Entry 5D0T (X-ray diffraction, 2.60 A resolution); this record covers chains J and X of the 28 polymer chains in the assembly.

Chain J (and X):
Molecule: Proteasome subunit beta type-4
From: Saccharomyces cerevisiae (strain ATCC 204508 / S288c)
Notes: EC 3.4.25.1; chain X of this document is another copy of the same molecule, construct and numbering; everything in this record applies to it too
UniProtKB: P22141 (PSB4_YEAST); residue numbers follow UniProt; this construct covers 1-198
Sequence (198 residues; numbered 1 to 198; the number before each row is that of its first residue):
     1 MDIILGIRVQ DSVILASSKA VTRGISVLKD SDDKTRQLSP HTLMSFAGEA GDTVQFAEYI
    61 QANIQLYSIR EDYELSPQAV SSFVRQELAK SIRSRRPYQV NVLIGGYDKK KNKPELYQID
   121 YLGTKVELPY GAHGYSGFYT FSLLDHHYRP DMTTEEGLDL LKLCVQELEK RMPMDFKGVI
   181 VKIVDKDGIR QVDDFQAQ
Disordered / not traced: 196-198
Curated features (UniProtKB/Swiss-Prot):
  - modified residue: Met1 (N-acetylmethionine), Ser76 (Phosphoserine)

Interface between chain J and chain X:
Contacting residue pairs - 41 pairs, chain J then chain X:
  Thr22(J) - Pro173(X)
  Gly24(J) - Pro173(X)
  Ile25(J) - Tyr135(X)  hydrophobic
  Ile25(J) - Tyr139(X)  hydrogen bond (backbone-side chain)
  Ile25(J) - Arg171(X)
  Ile25(J) - Pro173(X)
  Ser26(J) - Tyr139(X)  hydrogen bond
  Ser26(J) - Arg171(X)
  Val27(J) - Lys170(X)
  Val27(J) - Arg171(X)  hydrogen bond (backbone-side chain)
  Val27(J) - Met172(X)
  Leu28(J) - Arg171(X)
  Asp30(J) - Lys170(X)  salt bridge
  Tyr135(J) - Ile25(X)  hydrophobic
  Tyr139(J) - Ile25(X)  hydrogen bond (side chain-backbone)
  Tyr139(J) - Ser26(X)  hydrogen bond
  Glu169(J) - Asp175(X)
  Glu169(J) - Lys177(X)  hydrogen bond (backbone-side chain)
  Lys170(J) - Val27(X)
  Lys170(J) - Asp30(X)  salt bridge
  Lys170(J) - Lys177(X)  hydrogen bond (backbone-side chain)
  Arg171(J) - Ile25(X)
  Arg171(J) - Ser26(X)
  Arg171(J) - Val27(X)  hydrogen bond (side chain-backbone)
  Arg171(J) - Leu28(X)
  Met172(J) - Val27(X)
  Pro173(J) - Thr22(X)
  Pro173(J) - Gly24(X)
  Pro173(J) - Ile25(X)
  Pro173(J) - Val27(X)  hydrophobic
  Pro173(J) - Met174(X)
  Pro173(J) - Asp175(X)  hydrogen bond (backbone-backbone)
  Met174(J) - Pro173(X)
  Met174(J) - Met174(X)  hydrophobic
  Met174(J) - Asp175(X)
  Asp175(J) - Glu169(X)
  Asp175(J) - Pro173(X)  hydrogen bond (backbone-backbone)
  Asp175(J) - Met174(X)
  Asp175(J) - Asp175(X)
  Lys177(J) - Glu169(X)  hydrogen bond (side chain-backbone)
  Lys177(J) - Lys170(X)  hydrogen bond (side chain-backbone)

In short:
Chain J and chain X each contribute 17 residues to their interface; the contacts include 12 hydrogen bonds and
2 salt bridges. Polar pairs include Asp30(J)-Lys170(X), Ile25(J)-Tyr139(X) and Ser26(J)-Tyr139(X).
Both chains are Proteasome subunit beta type-4 (Saccharomyces cerevisiae (strain ATCC 204508 / S288c)). Entry
5D0T (Yeast 20S proteasome beta5-D166N mutant in complex with MG132) was determined by X-ray diffraction
together with 5CZ4, 5CZ5, 5CZ6, 5CZ7, 5CZ8, 5CZ9 and 16 further entries from the same study.
